8F2U - chains B and H of the 12 polymer chains in the assembly; structure by electron microscopy, 3.53 A resolution.

[Chain B]
Molecule: COMM domain-containing protein 2
From: Homo sapiens
Reference sequence: Q86X83 (COMD2_HUMAN); numbering as in UniProt (aligned over 1-199)
Sequence (199 residues; row label = number of the first residue in the row):
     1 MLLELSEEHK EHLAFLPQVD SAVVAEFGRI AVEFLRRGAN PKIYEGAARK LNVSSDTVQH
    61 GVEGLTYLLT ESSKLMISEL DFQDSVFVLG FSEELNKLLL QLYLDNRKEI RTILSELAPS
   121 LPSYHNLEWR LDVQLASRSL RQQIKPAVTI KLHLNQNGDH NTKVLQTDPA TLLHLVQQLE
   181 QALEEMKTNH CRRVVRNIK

[Chain H]
Molecule: COMM domain-containing protein 8
From: Homo sapiens
Reference sequence: Q9NX08 (COMD8_HUMAN); residues 1-183 here = UniProt positions 1-183
Sequence (183 residues; numbered 1 to 183; the number before each row is that of its first residue):
     1 MEPEEGTPLW RLQKLPAELG PQLLHKIIDG ICGRAYPVYQ DYHTVWESEE WMHVLEDIAK
    61 FFKAIVGKNL PDEEIFQQLN QLNSLHQETI MKCVKSRKDE IKQALSREIV AISSAQLQDF
   121 DWQVKLALSS DKIAALRMPL LSLHLDVKEN GEVKPYSIEM SREELQNLIQ SLEAANKVVL
   181 QLK
Disordered / not traced: 1-4

[Chain B / chain H interface]
Pairs across the interface (24; chain B residue first):
  Glu-128(B) / Lys-132(H)  salt bridge
  Trp-129(B) / Ser-129(H)
  Trp-129(B) / Ser-130(H)
  Trp-129(B) / Asp-131(H)  hydrogen bond (backbone-backbone)
  Arg-130(B) / Leu-140(H)
  Arg-130(B) / Glu-159(H)  salt bridge
  Leu-131(B) / Ala-127(H)
  Leu-131(B) / Leu-128(H)  hydrogen bond (backbone-backbone)
  Leu-131(B) / Ser-129(H)  hydrogen bond (backbone-backbone)
  Asp-132(B) / Lys-125(H)  salt bridge
  Asp-132(B) / Leu-126(H)
  Val-133(B) / Lys-125(H)
  Val-133(B) / Leu-126(H)  hydrogen bond (backbone-backbone)
  Gln-134(B) / Val-124(H)
  Leu-135(B) / Val-124(H)  hydrogen bond (backbone-backbone)
  Leu-135(B) / Leu-126(H)  hydrophobic
  Ala-136(B) / Gln-123(H)
  Ala-136(B) / Val-124(H)  hydrogen bond (backbone-backbone)
  Ser-137(B) / Asp-121(H)
  Ser-137(B) / Trp-122(H)
  Arg-138(B) / Phe-120(H)  hydrogen bond (side chain-backbone)
  Arg-138(B) / Asp-121(H)
  Arg-138(B) / Trp-122(H)  hydrogen bond (backbone-backbone)
  Arg-141(B) / Trp-122(H)

[Summary]
The interface between chain B and chain H involves 12 residues on one side and 15 on the other; the contacts
include 8 hydrogen bonds and 3 salt bridges. Polar contacts include Glu-128(B)/Lys-132(H),
Arg-130(B)/Glu-159(H) and Asp-132(B)/Lys-125(H).
Here chain B is COMM domain-containing protein 2 and chain H is COMM domain-containing protein 8, both from
Homo sapiens. Entry 8F2U (Human CCC complex) was determined by electron microscopy (same publication as 8ESD,
8ESE and 8F2R).
